6XBK - chains B and S of the 5 polymer chains in the assembly; structure by electron microscopy, 3.24 A resolution.

# Chain B
Protein: Guanine nucleotide-binding protein G(I)/G(S)/G(T) subunit beta-1
Organism: Homo sapiens
UniProtKB: P62873 (GBB1_HUMAN); numbering as in UniProt (aligned over 2-340)
Amino-acid sequence (344 residues; row label = number of the first residue in the row; numbers below 1 keep their minus sign (Pro-3 is residue -3)):
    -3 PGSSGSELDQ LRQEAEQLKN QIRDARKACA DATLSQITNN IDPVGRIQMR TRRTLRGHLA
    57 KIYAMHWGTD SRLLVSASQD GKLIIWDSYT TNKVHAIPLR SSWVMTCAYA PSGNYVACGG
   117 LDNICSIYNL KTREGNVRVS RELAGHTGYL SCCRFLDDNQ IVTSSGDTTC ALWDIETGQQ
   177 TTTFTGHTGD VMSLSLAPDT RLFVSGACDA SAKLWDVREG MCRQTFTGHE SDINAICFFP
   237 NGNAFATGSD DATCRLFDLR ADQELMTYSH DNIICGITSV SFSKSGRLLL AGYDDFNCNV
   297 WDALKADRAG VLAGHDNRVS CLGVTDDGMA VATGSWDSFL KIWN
Not modelled in the structure: -3 to 4
Construct notes: expression tag (-3 to 1)
Curated features (UniProtKB/Swiss-Prot):
  - modified residue: Ser2 (N-acetylserine), His266 (Phosphohistidine)
  - natural variant: Leu30 (L30F: In MRD42; uncertain significance), Arg52 (R52G: In MRD42), Gly64 (G64V: In MRD42), Asp76 (D76E: In MRD42; D76G: In MRD42), Gly77 (G77S: In MRD42), Lys78 (K78R: In MRD42), Ile80 (I80N: In MRD42; I80T: In MRD42), His91 (H91R: In MRD42; uncertain significance), Ala92 (A92T: In MRD42), Pro94 (P94S: In MRD42), Leu95 (L95P: In MRD42), Arg96 (R96L: In MRD42), 5 further natural variant entries in UniProt
Disulfides: Cys121-Cys149

# Chain S
Protein: scFv16
Organism: Mus musculus
Notes: antibody fragment or engineered binder
Amino-acid sequence (259 residues; numbered 1 to 247 plus 15 insertion-coded residues; 3 numbers in that range are skipped by the numbering (no residue carries them; nothing is unmodelled there); the number before each row is that of its first residue; a row labelled like 120A-120O holds insertion residues (120A, then the next letters in order)):
     1 DVQLVESGGG LVQPGGSRKL SCSASGFAFS SFGMHWVRQA PEKGLEWVAY ISSGSGTIYY
    61 ADTVKGRFTI SRDDPKNTLF LQMTSLRSED TAMYYCVRSI YYYGSSPFDF WGQGTTLTVS
120A-120O SGGGGSGGGGSGGGG
   124 SDIVMTQATS SVPVTPGESV SISCRSSKSL LHSNGNTYLY WFLQRPGQSP QLLIYRMSNL
   184 ASGVPDRFSG SGSGTAFTLT ISRLEAEDVG VYYCMQHLEY PLTFGAGTKL ELKAAAHHHH
   244 HHHH
Not modelled in the structure: 120A-120O, 236-247
Disulfides: Cys22-Cys96, Cys147-Cys217

# Chain B / chain S interface
Residue-residue contacts - 8 pairs, chain B then chain S:
  Arg68(B) with Tyr103(S)
  Leu69(B) with Tyr103(S), hydrophobic
  Arg129(B) with Arg98(S); Phe110(S)
  Glu130(B) with Gly26(S); Phe27(S); Ala28(S), hydrogen bond (backbone-backbone)
  Gly131(B) with Phe32(S)
Also at the interface, not in a pair above, chain B (9 interface residues in all): Asp83, Val90, His91, Asn132
Also at the interface, not in a pair above, chain S (9 interface residues in all): Val2, Tyr102

# In short
The chain B/chain S interface involves 9 residues from each chain; the contacts include 1 hydrogen bond. The
hydrogen-bonded pair Glu130(B)-Ala28(S) is a backbone contact.
Chain B is Guanine nucleotide-binding protein G(I)/G(S)/G(T) subunit beta-1 (Homo sapiens) and chain S is
scFv16 (Mus musculus); the structure, Structure of human SMO-G111C/I496C complex with Gi, was determined by
electron microscopy, deposited together with 6XBJ, 6XBL and 6XBM.
